Entry 6LLH (X-ray diffraction, 1.99 A resolution); this record covers chains A and B of the 6 polymer chains in the assembly.

Chain A (and B):
Molecule: Terminal oxygenase component of carbazole
From: Janthinobacterium sp. (strain J3)
Notes: chain B of this document is another copy of the same molecule, construct and numbering; everything in this record applies to it too
UniProt: Q84II6 (Q84II6_JANS3); numbering as in UniProt (aligned over 1-384)
Sequence (392 residues; row label = number of the first residue in the row):
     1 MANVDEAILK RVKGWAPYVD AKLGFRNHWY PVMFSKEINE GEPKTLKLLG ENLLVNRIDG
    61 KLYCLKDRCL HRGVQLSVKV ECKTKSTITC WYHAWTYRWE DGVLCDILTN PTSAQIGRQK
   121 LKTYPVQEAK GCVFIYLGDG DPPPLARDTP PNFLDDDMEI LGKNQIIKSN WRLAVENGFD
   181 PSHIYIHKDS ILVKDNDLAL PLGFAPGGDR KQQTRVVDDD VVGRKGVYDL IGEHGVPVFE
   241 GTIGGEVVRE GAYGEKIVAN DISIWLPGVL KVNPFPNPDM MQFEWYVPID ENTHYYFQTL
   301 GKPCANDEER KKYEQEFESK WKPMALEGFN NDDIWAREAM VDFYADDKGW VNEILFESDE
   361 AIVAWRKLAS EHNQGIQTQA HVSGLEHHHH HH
Unresolved in the structure: 1, 390-392
Construct notes: expression tag (385-392)
Metal / ion sites: 2Fe-2S cluster Fe: Cys69, His71, Cys90, His93; Fe2+: His183, His187, Asp333 (together with biphenyl-2,3-diol)
Residues lining bound ligands:
  - biphenyl-2,3-diol (BPY): Asn177, Gly178, His183, Ile184, His187, Leu200, Ala259, Ile262, Leu270, Val272, Phe275, Glu284, Phe329, Asn330, Asp333
  - 2Fe-2S cluster (FES): Cys69, His71, Arg72, Val74, Cys90, Tyr92, His93, Ala94, Trp95

Interface between chain A and chain B:
Contacting residue pairs (79; chain A residue first):
  Arg11(A) with His387(B); His388(B), hydrogen bond
  Glu176(A) with Arg72(B), salt bridge
  Asn177(A) with Tyr92(B), hydrogen bond
  Asp180(A) with His93(B), salt bridge
  Ser182(A) with His93(B); Thr109(B)
  His183(A) with Tyr92(B); His93(B)
  Tyr185(A) with Glu81(B), hydrogen bond; Lys83(B); Thr89(B); Cys90(B); Trp91(B); Tyr92(B); Ala94(B); Leu108(B); Thr109(B)
  Ile186(A) with Trp91(B); Tyr92(B)
  Lys188(A) with Glu81(B), salt bridge
  Leu202(A) with Thr109(B)
  Gly203(A) with Thr109(B)
  Phe204(A) with Thr109(B), hydrogen bond (backbone-backbone); Asn110(B)
  Ala205(A) with Asn110(B); Thr112(B)
  Pro206(A) with Asn110(B)
  Val238(A) with Leu108(B); Pro111(B)
  Gly241(A) with Leu108(B)
  Thr242(A) with Asp106(B); Leu108(B)
  Ile243(A) with Lys83(B); Thr84(B); Thr87(B); Thr89(B); Thr96(B); Asp106(B); Leu108(B), hydrophobic
  Gly244(A) with Asp106(B), hydrogen bond (backbone-side chain)
  Val248(A) with Lys83(B); Thr84(B)
  Trp335(A) with Val78(B), hydrophobic; Lys79(B); Trp91(B), hydrophobic
  Ala336(A) with Trp91(B), hydrophobic; Tyr92(B), hydrophobic
  Ala339(A) with Val74(B); Trp91(B), hydrophobic
  Met340(A) with Arg72(B); Val74(B), hydrophobic; Tyr92(B)
  Phe343(A) with Arg68(B); Arg72(B); Gly73(B)
  Tyr344(A) with Arg72(B), hydrogen bond
  Asp346(A) with Ser383(B)
  Lys348(A) with Glu386(B), salt bridge
  Asn352(A) with Ser383(B), hydrogen bond (side chain-backbone)
  Glu353(A) with His71(B)
  Ile354(A) with Leu70(B), hydrogen bond (backbone-backbone); His71(B), hydrogen bond (backbone-backbone); Trp95(B); Gln115(B); Gln119(B)
  Leu355(A) with Gln115(B), hydrogen bond (backbone-side chain)
  Phe356(A) with His71(B); Trp95(B); Ile107(B), hydrophobic; Thr109(B); Ser113(B); Gln115(B)
  Glu357(A) with Asn110(B); Ser113(B), hydrogen bond; Ala114(B), hydrogen bond (side chain-backbone)
  Asp359(A) with His71(B), salt bridge
  Ile362(A) with Arg72(B)
  Arg366(A) with Arg72(B)
Other interface residues (no listed pair), chain A (39 interface residues in all): Glu246, Asp342
Other interface residues (no listed pair), chain B (37 interface residues in all): Gln75, Gly384

Summary:
Chain A and chain B form an interface of 39 and 37 residues respectively, with 12 hydrogen bonds and 5 salt
bridges. Polar contacts include Glu176(A)-Arg72(B), Asp180(A)-His93(B) and Lys188(A)-Glu81(B). Ligands of
chain A: 2Fe-2S cluster and biphenyl-2,3-diol.
Both chains are Terminal oxygenase component of carbazole (Janthinobacterium sp. (strain J3)). Entry 6LLH
(Biphenyl-2,3-diol-soaked resting complex of Oxy and Fd in carbazole 1,9a-dioxygenase) was determined by X-ray
diffraction.
